PDB entry 7WJU | electron microscopy, 2.69 A resolution | chains A and D of the 5 polymer chains in the assembly

# Chain A
Protein: OrfB_Zn_ribbon domain-containing protein
Organism: Acidibacillus sulfuroxidans
Reference sequence: A0A2U3D0N8 (A0A2U3D0N8_9BACL); residue numbers follow UniProt; this construct covers 1-422
Chain sequence (422 residues; each row starts with the number of its first residue):
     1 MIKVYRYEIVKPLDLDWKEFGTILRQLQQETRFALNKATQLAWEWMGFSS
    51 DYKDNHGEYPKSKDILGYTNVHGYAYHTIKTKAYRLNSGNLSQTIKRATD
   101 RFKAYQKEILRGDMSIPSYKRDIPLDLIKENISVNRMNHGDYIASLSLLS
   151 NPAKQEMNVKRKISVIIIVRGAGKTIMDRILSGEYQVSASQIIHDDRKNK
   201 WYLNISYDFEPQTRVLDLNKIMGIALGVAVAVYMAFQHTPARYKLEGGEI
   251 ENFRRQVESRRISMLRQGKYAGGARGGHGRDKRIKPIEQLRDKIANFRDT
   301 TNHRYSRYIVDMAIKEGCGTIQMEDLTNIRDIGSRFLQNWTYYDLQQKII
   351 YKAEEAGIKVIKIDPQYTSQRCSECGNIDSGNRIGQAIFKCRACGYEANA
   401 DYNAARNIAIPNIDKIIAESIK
Unresolved in the structure: 265-275, 419-422
Sequence notes: conflict Ala225 (Asp in A0A2U3D0N8)
UniProt features mapped onto this chain:
  - region: Gln212 to Lys220 (Linker), Arg371 to Asn399 (Target nucleic acid-binding (TNB)), Ala400 to Ser420 (RuvC-II)
  - active site: Glu324, Asp401
  - binding site (Zn(2+)): Cys372, Cys375, Cys391, Cys394

# Chain D
Molecule: Target strand
Organism: synthetic construct
Sequence (30 nucleotides; row label = number of the first residue in the row):
     1 GCGGAGCCTATGGAAAAACGCCAGCAACGC
Unresolved in the structure: 1-11

# Interface between chain A and chain D
Contacting residue pairs (26; chain A residue first):
  Ile2(A) - DG24(D)  base contact
  Val4(A) - DG24(D)  base contact
  His72(A) - DC25(D)  hydrogen bond to the base
  Ser92(A) - DC25(D)  hydrogen bond to the base
  Gln93(A) - DG24(D)  phosphate contact
  Gln93(A) - DC25(D)  base contact
  Lys96(A) - DC25(D)  base contact
  Arg97(A) - DG24(D)  sugar contact
  Lys129(A) - DC25(D)  salt bridge to the phosphate
  Lys129(A) - DA26(D)  salt bridge to the phosphate
  Ser188(A) - DC25(D)  phosphate contact
  Ala189(A) - DG24(D)  phosphate contact
  Ala189(A) - DC25(D)  hydrogen bond to the phosphate
  Arg280(A) - DA15(D)  salt bridge to the phosphate
  Arg291(A) - DA16(D)  phosphate contact
  Arg291(A) - DA17(D)  salt bridge to the phosphate
  Arg298(A) - DA18(D)  salt bridge to the phosphate
  Thr327(A) - DG20(D)  phosphate contact
  Trp340(A) - DA18(D)  sugar contact
  Trp340(A) - DC19(D)  phosphate contact
  Thr341(A) - DA18(D)  phosphate contact
  Thr341(A) - DC19(D)  phosphate contact
  Tyr342(A) - DC19(D)  hydrogen bond to the phosphate
  Tyr343(A) - DC19(D)  hydrogen bond to the phosphate
  Tyr343(A) - DG20(D)  sugar contact
  Tyr343(A) - DC21(D)  base contact
Other interface residues (no listed pair), chain A (22 interface residues in all): Tyr105, Ser206, Glu288, Asn339
Other interface residues (no listed pair), chain D (12 interface residues in all): DC22, DA23

# Summary
Chain A and chain D form an interface of 22 and 12 residues respectively; the contacts include 5 hydrogen
bonds and 5 salt bridges. Among the polar pairs are His72(A)-DC25(D), Ser92(A)-DC25(D) and Ala189(A)-DC25(D).
Chain A is OrfB_Zn_ribbon domain-containing protein (Acidibacillus sulfuroxidans) and chain D is Target strand
(synthetic construct); the structure, Cryo-EM structure of the AsCas12f1-sgRNAv1-dsDNA ternary complex, was
determined by electron microscopy.
